Entry 5Y00 (X-ray diffraction, 1.60 A resolution); this record covers chain A.

== Chain A ==
Name: Green fluorescent protein
Amino-acid sequence (271 residues; row label = number of the first residue in the row; note: 2 numbers in that range are skipped by the numbering (no residue carries them; nothing is unmodelled there); numbers below 1 keep their minus sign (Met-33 is residue -33)):
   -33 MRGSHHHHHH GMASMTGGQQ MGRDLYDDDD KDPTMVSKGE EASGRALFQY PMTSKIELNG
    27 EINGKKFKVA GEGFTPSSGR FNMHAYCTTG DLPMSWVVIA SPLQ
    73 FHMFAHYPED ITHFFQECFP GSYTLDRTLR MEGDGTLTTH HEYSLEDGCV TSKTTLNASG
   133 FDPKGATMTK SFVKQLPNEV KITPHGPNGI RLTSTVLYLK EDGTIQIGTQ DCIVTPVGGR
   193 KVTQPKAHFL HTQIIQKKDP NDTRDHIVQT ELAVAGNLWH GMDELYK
Unresolved in the structure: -33 to 7
Modified residues: Gln70 ([2-(3-carbamoyl-1-imino-propyl)-4-(4-hydroxy-benzylidene)-5-oxo-4,5-dihydro-imidazol-1-yl]-acetic acid; CRQ)
Glycans and other covalent adducts: covalent link Gln70-Phe73
From the paper describing this entry:
  - contacts within the chain: Ser67-Gln182 (hydrogen bond)

== Overview ==
From the paper: contacts within the chain involving Ser67 and Gln182.
Chain A is Green fluorescent protein; the structure, Acid-tolerant monomeric GFP, Gamillus, fluorescence (ON)
state, was determined by X-ray diffraction, deposited together with 5Y01.
